Entry 4C8Q (X-ray diffraction, 3.70 A resolution); this record covers chains C and H of the 8 polymer chains in the assembly.

[Chain C]
Name: U6 snrna-associated sm-like protein LSM3
Source organism: Saccharomyces cerevisiae
UniProt: P57743 (LSM3_YEAST); numbering as in UniProt (aligned over 1-89)
Chain sequence (89 residues; each row starts with the number of its first residue):
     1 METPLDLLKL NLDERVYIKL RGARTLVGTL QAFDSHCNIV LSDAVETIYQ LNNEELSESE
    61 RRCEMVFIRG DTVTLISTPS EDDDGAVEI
Disordered / not traced: 80-89
Bound ions: Co2+: Arg-24, Arg-61 (shared with 1 residue of chain B)

[Chain H]
Name: DNA topoisomerase 2-associated protein PAT1
Source organism: Saccharomyces cerevisiae
UniProt: P25644 (PAT1_YEAST); residues 456-783 here = UniProt positions 456-783
Chain sequence (328 residues; numbered 456 to 783; the number before each row is that of its first residue):
   456 SSYAFNNGNG ATNLNKSGGK KFILELIETV YEEILDLEAN LRNGQQTDST AMWEALHIDD
   516 SSYDVNPFIS MLSFDKGIKI MPRIFNFLDK QQKLKILQKI FNELSHLQII ILSSYKTTPK
   576 PTLTQLKKVD LFQMIILKII VSFLSNNSNF IEIMGLLLQL IRNNNVSFLT TSKIGLNLIT
   636 ILISRAALIK QDSSRSNILS SPEISTWNEI YDKLFTSLES KIQLIFPPRE YNDHIMRLQN
   696 DKFMDEAYIW QFLASLALSG KLNHQRIIID EVRDEIFATI NEAETLQKKE KELSVLPQRS
   756 QELDTELKSI IYNKEKLYQD LNLFLNVM
Disordered / not traced: 456-470, 649-655, 696-698, 714-715, 743-764
UniProt features mapped onto this chain:
  - modified residue (Phosphoserine): Ser-456, Ser-457
Reported in the primary citation:
  - mutagenesis - L479A/E483K: decreased binding to Lsm2-3

[Interface between chain C and chain H]
Contacting residue pairs (10; chain C residue first):
  Lys-9(C) / Glu-483(H)
  Lys-9(C) / Glu-487(H)  salt bridge
  Leu-10(C) / Leu-479(H)
  Leu-10(C) / Glu-480(H)
  Leu-10(C) / Lys-531(H)
  Leu-12(C) / Lys-531(H)  hydrogen bond (backbone-side chain)
  Asp-13(C) / Asp-530(H)
  Asp-13(C) / Lys-531(H)
  Asp-13(C) / Lys-534(H)  salt bridge
  Glu-14(C) / Phe-529(H)
Other interface residues (no listed pair), chain C (7 interface residues in all): Asn-11, Thr-78
Other interface residues (no listed pair), chain H (10 interface residues in all): Lys-475, Lys-476
From the paper, about this interface:
  - specific contacts: Lys-9(C)/Glu-483(H), Asp-13(C)/Lys-534(H) (salt bridge), Leu-479(H)/Leu-10(C) (hydrophobic contact)
  - interface residues, chain C: Leu-10(C)

[Overview]
The interface between chain C and chain H involves 7 residues on one side and 10 on the other, with 1 hydrogen
bond and 2 salt bridges. Polar contacts include Lys-9(C)/Glu-487(H), Asp-13(C)/Lys-534(H) and
Leu-12(C)/Lys-531(H). The authors report a contact between Lys-9(C) and Glu-483(H); a salt bridge between
Asp-13(C) and Lys-534(H); a hydrophobic contact between Leu-479(H) and Leu-10(C). From the paper: L479A/E483K
of chain H reduce binding to Lsm2-3; the interface residue Leu-10(C).
Chain C is U6 snrna-associated sm-like protein LSM3 and chain H is DNA topoisomerase 2-associated protein
PAT1, both from Saccharomyces cerevisiae; the structure, Crystal structure of the yeast Lsm1-7-Pat1 complex,
was determined by X-ray diffraction (same publication as 4C92).
